PDB entry 6V7O | X-ray diffraction, 2.90 A resolution | chains A and C

== Chain A ==
Molecule: Kelch-like protein 12
From: Homo sapiens
UniProtKB: Q53G59 (KLH12_HUMAN); numbering as in UniProt (aligned over 268-567)
Amino-acid sequence (301 residues; each row starts with the number of its first residue):
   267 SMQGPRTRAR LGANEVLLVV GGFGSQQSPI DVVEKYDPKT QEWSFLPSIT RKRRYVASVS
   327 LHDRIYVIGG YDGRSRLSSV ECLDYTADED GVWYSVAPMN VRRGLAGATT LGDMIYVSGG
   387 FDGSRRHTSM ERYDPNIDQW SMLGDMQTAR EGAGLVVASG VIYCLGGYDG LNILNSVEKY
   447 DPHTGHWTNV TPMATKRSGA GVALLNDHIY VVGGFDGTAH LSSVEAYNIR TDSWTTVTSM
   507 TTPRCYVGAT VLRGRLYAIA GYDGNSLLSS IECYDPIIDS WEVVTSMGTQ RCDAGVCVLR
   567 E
Not modelled in the structure: 267-278, 352-356
Differences from the reference sequence: expression tag (267)
Curated features (UniProtKB/Swiss-Prot):
  - mutagenesis: Phe-289 to Gly-290 (Abolishes interaction with SEC31A and subsequent monoubiquitination of SEC31A. Abolishes ubiquitination of PEF1)

== Chain C ==
Molecule: Dvl3-peptide
Amino-acid sequence (10 residues; row label = number of the first residue in the row):
   679 PGAPPGRDLA
Not modelled in the structure: 686-688

== Chain A / chain C interface ==
Pairs across the interface - 21 pairs, chain A then chain C:
  Phe-289(A) / Pro-683(C)  hydrophobic
  Phe-289(A) / Arg-685(C)
  Gln-293(A) / Arg-685(C)
  Arg-320(A) / Pro-683(C)  hydrogen bond (side chain-backbone)
  Tyr-321(A) / Pro-679(C)
  Tyr-321(A) / Pro-683(C)
  Leu-371(A) / Pro-679(C)  hydrophobic
  Glu-417(A) / Pro-679(C)
  Tyr-434(A) / Pro-679(C)
  Ile-439(A) / Pro-679(C)
  Phe-481(A) / Gly-680(C)
  Phe-481(A) / Ala-681(C)
  His-486(A) / Ala-681(C)
  Cys-511(A) / Ala-681(C)  hydrophobic
  Tyr-512(A) / Pro-679(C)
  Tyr-512(A) / Gly-680(C)  hydrogen bond (side chain-backbone)
  Tyr-512(A) / Ala-681(C)
  Tyr-512(A) / Pro-682(C)
  Tyr-528(A) / Ala-681(C)
  Tyr-528(A) / Pro-683(C)  hydrophobic
  Cys-558(A) / Pro-683(C)
Other interface residues (no listed pair), chain A (16 interface residues in all): Ser-464, Leu-533
Other interface residues (no listed pair), chain C (7 interface residues in all): Gly-684

== Summary ==
The interface between chain A and chain C involves 16 residues on one side and 7 on the other; the contacts
include 2 hydrogen bonds. Polar pairs include Arg-320(A)/Pro-683(C) and Tyr-512(A)/Gly-680(C). From UniProt: 2
mutagenesis sites on chain A.
Here chain A is Kelch-like protein 12 (Homo sapiens) and chain C is Dvl3-peptide. Entry 6V7O (Structural
Elucidation of Peptide Binding to KLHL-12, a Substrate Specific Adapter Protein in a Cul3-Ring E3 ...) was
determined by X-ray diffraction.
